Entry 1K0M (X-ray diffraction, 1.40 A resolution); this record covers chain A.

== Chain A ==
Name: Chloride intracellular channel protein 1
Organism: Homo sapiens
Notes: fragment: clic1
UniProtKB: O00299 (CLIC1_HUMAN); residues 1-241 here = UniProt positions 1-241
Chain sequence (241 residues; row label = number of the first residue in the row):
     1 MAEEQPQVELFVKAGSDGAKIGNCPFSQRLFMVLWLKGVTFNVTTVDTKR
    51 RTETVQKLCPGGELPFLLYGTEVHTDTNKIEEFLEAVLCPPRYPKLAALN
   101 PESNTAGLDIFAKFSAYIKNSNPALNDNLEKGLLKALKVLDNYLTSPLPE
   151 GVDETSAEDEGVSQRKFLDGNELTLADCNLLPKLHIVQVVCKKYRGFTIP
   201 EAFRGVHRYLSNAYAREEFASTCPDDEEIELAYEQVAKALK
Disordered / not traced: 1-5, 241
Construct notes: conflict Glu-63 (Gln in O00299); engineered mutation Gly-151 (Glu in O00299)
Curated features (UniProtKB/Swiss-Prot):
  - motif: Cys-24 to Ser-27 (G-site)
  - binding site (glutathione): Cys-24, Leu-64, Thr-77
  - modified residue: Ala-2 (N-acetylalanine), Lys-13 (N6-acetyllysine), Cys-24 (S-glutathionyl cysteine), Lys-119 (N6-acetyllysine), Ser-121 (Phosphoserine), Lys-131 (N6-acetyllysine), Ser-156 (Phosphoserine), Ser-211 (Phosphoserine), Tyr-233 (Phosphotyrosine)
  - mutagenesis: Cys-24 (C24A/S: Loss of glutathione-dependent oxidoreductase activity. Reduces channel conductance and abolishes its dependence on membrane redox potential ...), Lys-37 (K37A: Decreases glutathione-dependent oxidoreductase activity), Cys-59 (C59A: Loss of glutathione-dependent oxidoreductase activity; C59S: Loss of dimerization and of ion transport activity)
What the authors report for this chain:
  - conformationally variable residues (order/disorder transition): Leu-148 to Arg-165
  - catalytic residues: Cys-24 (proposed by the authors, not directly observed)

== Overview ==
From UniProt: 3 glutathione-binding residues and 3 mutagenesis sites. From the paper: the catalytic residue
Cys-24; conformational variability at Leu-148.
Chain A is Chloride intracellular channel protein 1 (Homo sapiens); the structure, Crystal structure of a
soluble monomeric form of CLIC1 at 1.4 angstroms, was determined by X-ray diffraction together with 1K0N and
1K0O from the same study.
